8RM6 - chains B and C of the 4 polymer chains in the assembly; structure by X-ray diffraction, 2.05 A resolution.

# Chain B
Name: Isoform 2 of Androgen receptor
From: Homo sapiens
UniProt: P10275 (ANDR_HUMAN), isoform P10275-2; residues 556-628 here correspond to UniProt positions 25-97 (UniProt number = residue number - 531)
Chain sequence (73 residues; each row starts with the number of its first residue):
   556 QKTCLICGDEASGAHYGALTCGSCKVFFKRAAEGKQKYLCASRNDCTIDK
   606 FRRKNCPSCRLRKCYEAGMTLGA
Construct notes: conflict Ala569 (Cys38 in P10275)
Bound ions: Zn2+ site 1: Cys559, Cys562, Cys576, Cys579; Zn2+ site 2: Cys595, Cys601, Cys611, Cys614

# Chain C
Molecule: C3(1)ARE_Chain C
From: Homo sapiens
Sequence (18 nucleotides; row label = number of the first residue in the row):
     1 TTAGAACATCACGTACTA

# How chain B and chain C interact
Contacting residue pairs - 14 pairs, chain B then chain C:
  Gly577(B) - DT14(C)  base contact
  Ser578(B) - DG13(C)  sugar contact
  Ser578(B) - DT14(C)  base contact
  Val581(B) - DG13(C)  base contact
  Val581(B) - DT14(C)  base contact
  Phe582(B) - DC12(C)  phosphate contact
  Arg585(B) - DC12(C)  base contact
  Arg585(B) - DG13(C)  hydrogen bond to the base
  Gln591(B) - DA11(C)  phosphate contact
  Arg608(B) - DG13(C)  salt bridge to the phosphate
  Lys609(B) - DC12(C)  hydrogen bond to the phosphate
  Lys609(B) - DG13(C)  salt bridge to the phosphate
  Pro612(B) - DC12(C)  phosphate contact
  Arg615(B) - DG13(C)  salt bridge to the phosphate
Other interface residues (no listed pair), chain B (11 interface residues in all): Lys605

# Summary
11 residues of chain B and 4 residues of chain C are in contact; the contacts include 2 hydrogen bonds and 3
salt bridges. Polar contacts include Arg585(B)-DG13(C), Lys609(B)-DC12(C) and Arg608(B)-DG13(C). Cys559(B),
Cys562(B), Cys576(B) and Cys579(B) form the Zn2+ site 1.
Chain B is Isoform 2 of Androgen receptor and chain C is C3(1)ARE_Chain C, both from Homo sapiens; the
structure, Crystal Structure of Human Androgen Receptor DNA Binding Domain Bound to its Response Element:
C3(1)ARE, was determined by X-ray diffraction (same publication as 8RM7).
